6GSI - chains B and G of the 12 polymer chains in the assembly; structure by electron microscopy, 3.75 A resolution.

[Chain B]
Molecule: Capsid protein
Organism: Feline calicivirus strain F9
UniProtKB: P27406 (CAPSD_FCVF9); aligned to UniProt positions 1-669 over residues 1-669 (the alignment contains insertions or deletions, so no single offset holds)
Amino-acid sequence (669 residues; numbered 1 to 669; the number before each row is that of its first residue):
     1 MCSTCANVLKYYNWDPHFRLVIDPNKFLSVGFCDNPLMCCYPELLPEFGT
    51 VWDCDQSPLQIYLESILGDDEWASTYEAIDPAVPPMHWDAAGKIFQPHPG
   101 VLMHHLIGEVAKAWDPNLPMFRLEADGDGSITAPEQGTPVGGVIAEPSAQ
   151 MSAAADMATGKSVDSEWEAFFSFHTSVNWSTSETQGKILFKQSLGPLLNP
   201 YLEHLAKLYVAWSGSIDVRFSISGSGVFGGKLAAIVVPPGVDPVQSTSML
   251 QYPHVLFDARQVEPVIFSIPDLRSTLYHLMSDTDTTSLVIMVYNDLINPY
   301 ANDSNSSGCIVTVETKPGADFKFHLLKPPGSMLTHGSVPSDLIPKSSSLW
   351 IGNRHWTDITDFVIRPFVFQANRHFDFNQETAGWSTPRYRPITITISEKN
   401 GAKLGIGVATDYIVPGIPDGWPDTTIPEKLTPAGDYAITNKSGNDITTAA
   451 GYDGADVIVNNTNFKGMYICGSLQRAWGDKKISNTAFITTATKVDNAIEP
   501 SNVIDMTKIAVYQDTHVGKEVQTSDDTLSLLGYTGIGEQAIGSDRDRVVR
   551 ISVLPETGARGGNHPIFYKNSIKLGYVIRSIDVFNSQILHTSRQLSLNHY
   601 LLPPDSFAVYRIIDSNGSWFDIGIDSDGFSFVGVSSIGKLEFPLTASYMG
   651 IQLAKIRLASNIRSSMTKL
Not modelled in the structure: 1-133, 664-669
Construct notes: conflict Asn13 (Asp in P27406), Arg19 (Lys in P27406), Asp23 (Asn in P27406), 59 further conflict positions vs the reference (P27406) not listed; insertion (127, 493)
Bound ions: K+: Gln474, Lys481, Ser483
Curated features (UniProtKB/Swiss-Prot):
  - site: Glu124, Ala125 (Cleavage), Lys480 (Interaction with host receptor F11R/JAM-1)

[Chain G]
Molecule: Junctional adhesion molecule A
Organism: Felis catus
UniProtKB: Q2WGK2 (JAM1_FELCA); residues 29-230 here = UniProt positions 29-230
Amino-acid sequence (202 residues; row label = number of the first residue in the row):
    29 AVYTSEPDVRVPEDKPAKLSCSYSGFSNPRVEWKFAHGDITSLVCYKNKI
    79 TASYADRVTFSHSGITFHSVTRKDTGTYTCMVSDDGGNTYGEVSVQLTVL
   129 VPPSKPTVHIPSSATIGSRAVLTCSEKDGSPPSEYYWFKDGVRMPLEPKG
   179 NRAFSNSSYSLNEKTGELVFDPVSAWDTGEYTCEAQNGYGMPMRSEAVRM
   229 EA
Not modelled in the structure: 29, 230
Cystine bridges: Cys49-Cys108, Cys152-Cys211
Curated features (UniProtKB/Swiss-Prot):
  - glycosylation: Asn184 (N-linked (GlcNAc...) asparagine)
  - mutagenesis: Asp42 (D42N: 60% loss of FCV capsid binding), Lys43 (K43N: 80% loss of FCV capsid binding), Ser97 (S97A: 50% loss of FCV capsid binding)

[Interface between chain B and chain G]
Pairs across the interface (38; chain B residue first):
  Asn400(B) - Pro40(G)
  Asn400(B) - Lys43(G)
  Asn400(B) - Tyr217(G)
  Gly401(B) - Pro40(G)
  Gly401(B) - Tyr217(G)
  Ala402(B) - Lys43(G)
  Ala433(B) - Ala45(G)
  Ala433(B) - Lys46(G)
  Gly434(B) - Lys46(G)
  Asp435(B) - Lys46(G)
  Thr439(B) - His90(G)  hydrogen bond
  Thr439(B) - Ser91(G)  hydrogen bond
  Ser442(B) - Tyr51(G)
  Ser442(B) - Pro57(G)
  Ser442(B) - His90(G)
  Gly443(B) - Tyr51(G)
  Gly443(B) - His90(G)
  Asn444(B) - Tyr51(G)
  Asn444(B) - Ser52(G)
  Asn444(B) - Gly53(G)  hydrogen bond (side chain-backbone)
  Asn444(B) - Phe54(G)  hydrogen bond (side chain-backbone)
  Asp445(B) - Ser50(G)  hydrogen bond
  Asp445(B) - Tyr51(G)  hydrogen bond (backbone-backbone)
  Asp445(B) - Ser52(G)
  Asn461(B) - Lys46(G)
  Asn461(B) - Ser89(G)
  Asn461(B) - Ser91(G)
  Asn463(B) - Lys46(G)  hydrogen bond
  Asn463(B) - Thr94(G)
  Asn496(B) - Pro44(G)
  Asn496(B) - His96(G)  hydrogen bond (side chain-backbone)
  Asn496(B) - Ser97(G)
  Ala497(B) - His96(G)
  Lys519(B) - Pro130(G)
  Lys519(B) - Tyr217(G)
  Lys519(B) - Gly218(G)
  Lys519(B) - Met219(G)
  Glu520(B) - Met219(G)
Also at the interface, not in a pair above, chain B (23 interface residues in all): Thr431, Pro432, Ala437, Lys441, Val494, Gly518
Also at the interface, not in a pair above, chain G (23 interface residues in all): Asp42, Ser55

[In short]
The chain B/chain G interface involves 23 residues from each chain, with 8 hydrogen bonds. Among the polar
pairs are Thr439(B)-His90(G), Thr439(B)-Ser91(G) and Asn444(B)-Gly53(G). Gln474(B), Lys481(B) and Ser483(B)
form the K+ site. From UniProt: 3 mutagenesis sites on chain G.
Here chain B is Capsid protein (Feline calicivirus strain F9) and chain G is Junctional adhesion molecule A
(Felis catus). Entry 6GSI (Feline Calicivirus Strain F9 bound to a soluble ectodomain fragment of feline
junctional adhesion molecule A ...) was determined by electron microscopy together with 6GSH from the same
study.
